Entry 7O41 (electron microscopy, 7.60 A resolution (low resolution: residue-level contacts below are approximate; hydrogen-bond / salt-bridge calls are withheld)); this record covers chains B and D of the 6 polymer chains in the assembly.

[Chain B]
Molecule: TrwK protein
Source organism: Escherichia coli
Reference sequence: O50330 (O50330_ECOLX); numbering as in UniProt (aligned over 1-823)
Amino-acid sequence (823 residues; row label = number of the first residue in the row):
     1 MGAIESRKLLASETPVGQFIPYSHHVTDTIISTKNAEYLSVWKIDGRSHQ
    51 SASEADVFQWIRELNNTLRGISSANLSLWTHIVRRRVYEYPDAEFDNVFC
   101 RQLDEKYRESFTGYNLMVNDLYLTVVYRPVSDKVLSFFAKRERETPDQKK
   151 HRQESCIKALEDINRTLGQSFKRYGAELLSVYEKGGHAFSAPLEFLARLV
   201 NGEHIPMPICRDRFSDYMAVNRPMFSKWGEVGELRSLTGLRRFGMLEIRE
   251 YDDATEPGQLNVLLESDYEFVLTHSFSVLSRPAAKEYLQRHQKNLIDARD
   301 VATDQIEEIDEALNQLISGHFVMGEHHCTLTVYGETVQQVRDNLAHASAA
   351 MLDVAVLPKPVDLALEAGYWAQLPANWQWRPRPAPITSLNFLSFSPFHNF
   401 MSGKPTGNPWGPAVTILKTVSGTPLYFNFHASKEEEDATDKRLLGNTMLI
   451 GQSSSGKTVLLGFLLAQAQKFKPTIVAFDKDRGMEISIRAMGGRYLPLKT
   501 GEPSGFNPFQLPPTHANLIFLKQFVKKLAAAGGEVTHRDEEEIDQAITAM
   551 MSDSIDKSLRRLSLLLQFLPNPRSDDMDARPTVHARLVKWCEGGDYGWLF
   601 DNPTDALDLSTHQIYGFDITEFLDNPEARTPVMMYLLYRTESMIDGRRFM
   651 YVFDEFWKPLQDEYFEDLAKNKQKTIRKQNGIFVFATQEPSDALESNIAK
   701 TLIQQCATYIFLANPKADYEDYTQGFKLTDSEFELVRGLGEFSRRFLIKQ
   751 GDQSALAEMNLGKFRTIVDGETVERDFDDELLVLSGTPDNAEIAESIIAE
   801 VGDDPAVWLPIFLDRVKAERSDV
Not modelled in the structure: 1-14, 131-146, 237-239, 434-440, 504-514, 531-605, 765-774, 822-823

[Chain D]
Molecule: TrwG protein
Source organism: Escherichia coli
Reference sequence: O50335 (O50335_ECOLX); residue numbers follow UniProt; this construct covers 1-231
Amino-acid sequence (231 residues; each row starts with the number of its first residue):
     1 MSKKQPKPVKAEQLKSYYEESRGLERDLIGEFVKSRKTAWRVATASGLFG
    51 LLGMVCGIVGFSQPAPAPLVLRVDNATGAVDVVTTLREHESSYGEVVDTY
   101 WLNQYVLNREAYDYNTIQMNYDTTALLSAPAVQQDYYKLFDGSNARDRVL
   151 GNKARITVRVRSIQPNGRGQATVRFTTQQHNSNGTVEAPQHQIATIGYTY
   201 IGAPMRSSDRLLNPLGFQVTSYRADPEILNN
Not modelled in the structure: 1-12, 63-94
Differences from the reference sequence: conflict Ala188 (Arg in O50335)

[How chain B and chain D interact]
Residue-residue contacts - 17 pairs, chain B then chain D:
  Asn35(B) with Asp27(D); Leu28(D); Ile29(D)
  Arg128(B) with Gly23(D); Leu24(D)
  Ser277(B) with Leu24(D)
  Leu279(B) with Glu20(D)
  Ala283(B) with Glu20(D)
  Glu286(B) with Tyr17(D)
  Tyr287(B) with Tyr17(D)
  Glu325(B) with Tyr17(D); Leu24(D)
  Trp377(B) with Leu24(D); Glu25(D)
  Gln378(B) with Glu25(D)
  Arg380(B) with Glu25(D)
  Pro385(B) with Tyr17(D)
Other interface residues (no listed pair), chain B (14 interface residues in all): Ser280, Pro383
Other interface residues (no listed pair), chain D (11 interface residues in all): Leu14, Ser16, Ser21

[Overview]
The interface between chain B and chain D involves 14 residues on one side and 11 on the other.
Chain B is TrwK protein and chain D is TrwG protein, both from Escherichia coli; the structure, Hexameric
composite model of the Inner Membrane Complex (IMC) with the Arches from the fully-assembled R388 ..., was
determined by electron microscopy, deposited together with 7O3J, 7O3T, 7O3V and 7OIU.
